7OHC - chains B and J of the 10 polymer chains in the assembly; structure by electron microscopy, 2.50 A resolution.

[Chain B]
Name: Histone H4
From: Xenopus laevis
UniProt: P62799 (H4_XENLA); residues 1-102 here correspond to UniProt positions 2-103 (UniProt number = residue number + 1)
Sequence (102 residues; each row starts with the number of its first residue):
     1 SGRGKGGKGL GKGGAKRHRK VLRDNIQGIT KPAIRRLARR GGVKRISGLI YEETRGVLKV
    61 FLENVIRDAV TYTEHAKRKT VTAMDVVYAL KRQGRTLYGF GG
Not modelled in the structure: 1-20
Curated features (UniProtKB/Swiss-Prot):
  - DNA-binding region: Lys16 to Lys20
  - modified residue: Ser1 (N-acetylserine), Arg3 (Asymmetric dimethylarginine), Lys5 (N6-(2-hydroxyisobutyryl)lysine), Lys8 (N6-(2-hydroxyisobutyryl)lysine), Lys12 (N6-(2-hydroxyisobutyryl)lysine), Lys16 (N6-(2-hydroxyisobutyryl)lysine), Lys20 (N6,N6,N6-trimethyllysine), Lys31 (N6-(2-hydroxyisobutyryl)lysine), Lys44 (N6-(2-hydroxyisobutyryl)lysine), Ser47 (Phosphoserine), Tyr51 (Phosphotyrosine), Lys59 (N6-(2-hydroxyisobutyryl)lysine), Lys77 (N6-(2-hydroxyisobutyryl)lysine), Lys79 (N6-(2-hydroxyisobutyryl)lysine), Tyr88 (Phosphotyrosine), Lys91 (N6-(2-hydroxyisobutyryl)lysine)
  - cross-link (Glycyl lysine isopeptide (Lys-Gly)): Lys31 (interchain with G-Cter in UFM1), Lys91 (interchain with G-Cter in ubiquitin)

[Chain J]
Molecule: 145-nt DNA strand
From: synthetic construct
Sequence (145 nucleotides; row label = number of the first residue in the row; numbers below 1 keep their minus sign (DA-72 is residue -72)):
   -72 ATCGATGTAT ATATCTGACA CGTGCCTGGA GACTAGGGAG TAATCCCCTT GGCGGTTAAA
   -12 ACGCGGGGGA CAGCGCGTAC GTGCGTTTAA GCGGTGCTAG AGCTGTCTAC GACCAATTGA
    48 GCGGCCTCGG CACCGGGATT CTGAT

[Interface between chain B and chain J]
Residue-residue contacts (11):
  Arg35(B) - DG8(J)  salt bridge to the phosphate
  Arg45(B) - DC7(J)  hydrogen bond to the sugar
  Arg45(B) - DG8(J)  phosphate contact
  Ile46(B) - DC7(J)  sugar contact
  Ile46(B) - DG8(J)  hydrogen bond to the phosphate
  Ser47(B) - DC7(J)  hydrogen bond to the phosphate
  Gly48(B) - DC7(J)  hydrogen bond to the phosphate
  Arg78(B) - DA28(J)  phosphate contact
  Lys79(B) - DG27(J)  phosphate contact
  Lys79(B) - DA28(J)  hydrogen bond to the phosphate
  Thr80(B) - DA28(J)  hydrogen bond to the phosphate
Also at the interface, not in a pair above, chain B (10 interface residues in all): Arg39, Lys77
Also at the interface, not in a pair above, chain J (6 interface residues in all): DT9, DG29

[Overview]
Chain B and chain J form an interface of 10 and 6 residues respectively, with 6 hydrogen bonds and 1 salt
bridge. Polar pairs include Arg45(B)-DC7(J), Ile46(B)-DG8(J) and Ser47(B)-DC7(J). From UniProt: a DNA-binding
region on chain B.
Chain B is Histone H4 (Xenopus laevis) and chain J is a 145-nt DNA strand (synthetic construct); the
structure, Cryo-EM structure of nucleosome core particle composed of the Widom 601 DNA sequence, was
determined by electron microscopy together with 7OH9, 7OHA and 7OHB from the same study.
